2GEV - chain A; structure by X-ray diffraction, 2.35 A resolution.

# Chain A
Molecule: Pantothenate kinase
Organism: Mycobacterium tuberculosis
Notes: EC 2.7.1.33
UniProt: P63810 (COAA_MYCTU); numbering as in UniProt (aligned over 1-312)
Chain sequence (312 residues; row label = number of the first residue in the row):
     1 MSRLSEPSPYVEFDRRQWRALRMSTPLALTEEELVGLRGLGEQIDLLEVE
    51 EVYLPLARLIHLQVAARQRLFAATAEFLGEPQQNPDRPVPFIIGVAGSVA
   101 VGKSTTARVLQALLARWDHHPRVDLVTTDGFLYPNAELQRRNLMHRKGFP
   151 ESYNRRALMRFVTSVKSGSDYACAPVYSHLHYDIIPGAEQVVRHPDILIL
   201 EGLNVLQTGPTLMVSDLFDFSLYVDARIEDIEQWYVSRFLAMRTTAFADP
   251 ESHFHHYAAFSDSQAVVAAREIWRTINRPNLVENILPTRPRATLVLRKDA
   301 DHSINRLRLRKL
Disordered / not traced: 1-4
Differences from the reference sequence: modified residue (173)
Modified residues: Cys-173 (s,s-(2-hydroxyethyl)thiocysteine; CME)
Residues lining bound ligands: S-(thioethylhydroxy)coenzyme A (COK; [(2R,3S,4R,5R)-5-(6-amino-9H-purin-9-yl)-4-hydroxy-3-(phosphonooxy)tetrahydrofuran-2-yl]methyl (3R)-3-hydroxy-4-{[3-({2-[(2-hydroxyethyl)dithio]ethyl}amino)-3-oxopropyl]amino}-2,2-dimethyl-4-oxobutyl dihydrogen diphosphate): Gly-39, Leu-40, Val-99, Ala-100, Lys-103, Ser-104, Thr-105, Arg-108, Asp-129, Leu-132, Lys-147, Gly-148, Tyr-153, Tyr-177, His-179, Leu-180, Tyr-182, Glu-201, Leu-203, Tyr-235, Arg-238, Phe-239, Met-242, Ala-246, Phe-247, Phe-254, Tyr-257, Ile-272, Ile-276, Asn-277

# In short
Ligands of chain A: S-(thioethylhydroxy)coenzyme A.
Chain A is Pantothenate kinase (Mycobacterium tuberculosis); the structure, Pantothenate kinase from
Mycobacterium tuberculosis (MtPanK) in complex with a coenzyme A derivative, Form-II (LT), was determined by
X-ray diffraction (same publication as 2GES, 2GET and 2GEU).
